PDB entry 4BZJ | electron microscopy, 40.00 A resolution (very low resolution: no residue pairs are listed; an interface is given only as per-side residue counts) | chains A and C of the 4 polymer chains in the assembly

# Chain A (and C)
Name: Protein transport protein SEC31
From: Saccharomyces cerevisiae
Notes: chain C of this document is another copy of the same molecule, construct and numbering; everything in this record applies to it too
Reference sequence: P38968 (SEC31_YEAST); numbering as in UniProt (aligned over 1-1273)
Sequence (1273 residues; each row starts with the number of its first residue):
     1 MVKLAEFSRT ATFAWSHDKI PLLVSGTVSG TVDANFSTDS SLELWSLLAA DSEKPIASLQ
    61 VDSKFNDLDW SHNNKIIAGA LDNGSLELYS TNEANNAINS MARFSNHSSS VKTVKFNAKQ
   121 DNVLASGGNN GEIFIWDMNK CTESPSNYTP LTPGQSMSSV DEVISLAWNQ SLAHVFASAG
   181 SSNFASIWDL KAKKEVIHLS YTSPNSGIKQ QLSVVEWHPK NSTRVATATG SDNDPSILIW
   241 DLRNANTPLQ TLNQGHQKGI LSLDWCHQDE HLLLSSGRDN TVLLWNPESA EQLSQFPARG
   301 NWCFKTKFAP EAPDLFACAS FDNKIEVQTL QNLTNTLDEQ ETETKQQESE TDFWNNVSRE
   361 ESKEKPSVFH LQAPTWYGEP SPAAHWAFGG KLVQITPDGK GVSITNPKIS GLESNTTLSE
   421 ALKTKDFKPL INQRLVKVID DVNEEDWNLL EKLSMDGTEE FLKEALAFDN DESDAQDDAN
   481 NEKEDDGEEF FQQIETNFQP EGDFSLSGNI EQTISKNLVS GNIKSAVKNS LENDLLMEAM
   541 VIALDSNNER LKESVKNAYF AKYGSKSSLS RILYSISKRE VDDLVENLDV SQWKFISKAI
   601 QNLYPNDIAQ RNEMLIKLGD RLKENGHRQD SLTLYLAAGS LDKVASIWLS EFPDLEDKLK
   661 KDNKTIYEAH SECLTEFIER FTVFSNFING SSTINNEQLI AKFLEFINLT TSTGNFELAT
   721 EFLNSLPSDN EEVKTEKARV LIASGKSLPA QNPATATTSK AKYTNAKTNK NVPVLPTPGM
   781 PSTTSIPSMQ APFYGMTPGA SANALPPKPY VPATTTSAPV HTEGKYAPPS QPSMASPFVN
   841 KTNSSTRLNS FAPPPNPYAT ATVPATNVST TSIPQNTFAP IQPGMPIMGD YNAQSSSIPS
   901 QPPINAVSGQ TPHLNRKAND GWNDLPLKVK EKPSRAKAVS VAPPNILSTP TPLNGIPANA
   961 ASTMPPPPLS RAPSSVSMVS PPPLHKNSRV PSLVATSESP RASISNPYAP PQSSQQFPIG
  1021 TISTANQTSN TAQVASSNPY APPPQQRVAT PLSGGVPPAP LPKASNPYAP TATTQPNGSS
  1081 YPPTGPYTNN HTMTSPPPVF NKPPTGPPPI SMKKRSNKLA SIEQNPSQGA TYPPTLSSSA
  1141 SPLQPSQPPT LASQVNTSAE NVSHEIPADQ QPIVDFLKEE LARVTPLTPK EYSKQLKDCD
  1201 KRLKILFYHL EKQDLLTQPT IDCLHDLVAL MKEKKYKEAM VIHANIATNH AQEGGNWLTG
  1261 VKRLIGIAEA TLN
Disordered / not traced: 1-4, 340-361, 470-494, 691-693, 746-1273 (chain C: 1-4, 340-361, 470-492, 691-693, 746-1273)
Differences from the reference sequence: conflict S367 (Thr in P38968)
Swiss-Prot annotation at these positions:
  - modified residue: S349 (Phosphoserine), S836 (Phosphoserine), S974 (Phosphoserine), S977 (Phosphoserine), S980 (Phosphoserine), S988 (Phosphoserine), S992 (Phosphoserine), S999 (Phosphoserine), T1050 (Phosphothreonine), S1053 (Phosphoserine)

# Chain A / chain C interface
At this resolution (40 A) residue pairs are not listed: 67 residues of chain A and 67 of chain C lie at the interface.

# Summary
Chain A and chain C each contribute 67 residues to their interface.
Both chains are Protein transport protein SEC31 (Saccharomyces cerevisiae). Entry 4BZJ (The structure of the
COPII coat assembled on membranes) was determined by electron microscopy (same publication as 4BZK).
